6WNR - chains I and P of the 22 polymer chains in the assembly; structure by electron microscopy, 3.30 A resolution.

== Chain I (and P) ==
Name: ATP synthase subunit c
From: Escherichia coli
Notes: chain P of this document is another copy of the same molecule, construct and numbering; everything in this record applies to it too
UniProt: F4TL55 (F4TL55_ECOLX); numbering as in UniProt (aligned over 1-79)
Chain sequence (79 residues; numbered 1 to 79; the number before each row is that of its first residue):
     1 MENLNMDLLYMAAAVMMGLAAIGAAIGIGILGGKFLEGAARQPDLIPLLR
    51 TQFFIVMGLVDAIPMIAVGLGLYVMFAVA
Not modelled in the structure: 1-2
Reported in the primary citation:
  - catalytic residues: D61 (citing earlier work)

== Interface between chain I and chain P ==
Residue-residue contacts (54; chain I residue first):
  L4(I) with L4(P); L8(P), hydrophobic
  D7(I) with N5(P); L9(P)
  L8(I) with L8(P), hydrophobic
  Y10(I) with L9(P), hydrophobic; A12(P); V78(P)
  M11(I) with L8(P); M11(P), hydrophobic; A12(P)
  A14(I) with A12(P); M16(P), hydrophobic
  M17(I) with A67(P), hydrophobic; L70(P), hydrophobic
  G18(I) with L19(P)
  L19(I) with L19(P)
  I22(I) with L19(P); G23(P)
  A24(I) with I63(P), hydrophobic
  A25(I) with G23(P); G27(P); V60(P); P64(P), hydrophobic
  I28(I) with V60(P), hydrophobic
  G29(I) with G27(P); I30(P); V60(P)
  G32(I) with L31(P)
  G33(I) with L31(P); K34(P)
  F35(I) with V56(P), hydrophobic
  L36(I) with L31(P), hydrophobic; F35(P), hydrophobic; Q52(P); F53(P)
  E37(I) with E37(P); G38(P); R41(P), salt bridge
  A40(I) with G38(P); Q42(P), hydrogen bond (backbone-side chain); L49(P), hydrophobic
  P43(I) with L45(P), hydrophobic; L48(P), hydrophobic
  I46(I) with L48(P), hydrophobic; Q52(P)
  R50(I) with Q52(P), hydrogen bond
  F53(I) with V56(P), hydrophobic; L59(P), hydrophobic
  M57(I) with L59(P), hydrophobic
  L72(I) with L70(P), hydrophobic
  M75(I) with L70(P), hydrophobic; Y73(P), hydrophobic
  F76(I) with Y73(P)
Interface residues without a listed pair, chain I (38 interface residues in all): A13, A20, A21, I26, I30, A39, R41, P64, M65, V68
Interface residues without a listed pair, chain P (37 interface residues in all): V15, I22, A24, I26, I66

== Overview ==
Chain I and chain P form an interface of 38 and 37 residues respectively; the contacts include 2 hydrogen
bonds and 1 salt bridge. Polar pairs include E37(I)-R41(P), A40(I)-Q42(P) and R50(I)-Q52(P). The paper reports
the catalytic residue D61(I).
Chain I and chain P are both ATP synthase subunit c (Escherichia coli); the structure, E. coli ATP synthase
State 3b, was determined by electron microscopy (same publication as 6OQR, 6OQS, 6OQT, 6OQU, 6OQV, 6OQW and 3
further entries).
